Entry 8D9V (electron microscopy, 9.40 A resolution (very low resolution: no residue pairs are listed; an interface is given only as per-side residue counts)); this record covers chains L and S of the 18 polymer chains in the assembly.

# Chain L
Protein: Protein Nef
Source organism: Human immunodeficiency virus 1
Reference sequence: Q90VU7 (Q90VU7_9HIV1); residue numbers follow UniProt; this construct covers 1-206
Sequence (213 residues; numbered 1 to 213; the number before each row is that of its first residue):
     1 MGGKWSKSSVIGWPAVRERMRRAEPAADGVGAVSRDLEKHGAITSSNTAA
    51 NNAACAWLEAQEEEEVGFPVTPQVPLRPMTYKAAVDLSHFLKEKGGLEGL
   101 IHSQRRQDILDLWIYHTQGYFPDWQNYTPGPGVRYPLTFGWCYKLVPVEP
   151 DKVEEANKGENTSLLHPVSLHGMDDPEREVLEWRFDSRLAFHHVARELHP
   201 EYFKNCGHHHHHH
Not modelled in the structure: 1-157, 168-213
Construct notes: expression tag (207-213)

# Chain S
Protein: AP-1 complex subunit sigma-3
Source organism: Homo sapiens
Reference sequence: Q96PC3 (AP1S3_HUMAN); residue numbers follow UniProt; this construct covers 1-154
Sequence (154 residues; each row starts with the number of its first residue):
     1 MIHFILLFSRQGKLRLQKWYITLPDKERKKITREIVQIILSRGHRTSSFV
    51 DWKELKLVYKRYASLYFCCAIENQDNELLTLEIVHRYVELLDKYFGNVCE
   101 LDIIFNFEKAYFILDEFIIGGEIQETSKKIAVKAIEDSDMLQEVSTVSQT
   151 MGER
Not modelled in the structure: 143-154

# Interface between chain L and chain S
At this resolution (9 A) residue pairs are not listed: 5 residues of chain L and 6 of chain S lie at the interface.

# In short
The interface between chain L and chain S involves 5 residues on one side and 6 on the other.
Chain L is Protein Nef (Human immunodeficiency virus 1) and chain S is AP-1 complex subunit sigma-3 (Homo
sapiens); the structure, gamma-Arf1 homodimeric interface within AP-1, Arf1, Nef lattice on narrow membrane
tubes, was determined by electron microscopy (same publication as 7UX3, 8D4C, 8D4D, 8D4E, 8D4F, 8D4G and 5
further entries).
